3B1K - chains G and H of the 8 polymer chains in the assembly; structure by X-ray diffraction, 3.30 A resolution.

# Chain G (and H)
Protein: Glyceraldehyde 3-phosphate dehydrogenase (NADP+)
Organism: Synechococcus elongatus
Notes: EC 1.2.1.13; chain H of this document is another copy of the same molecule, construct and numbering; everything in this record applies to it too
UniProt: Q9R6W2 (Q9R6W2_SYNE7); residues 1-339 here = UniProt positions 1-339
Amino-acid sequence (339 residues; numbered 1 to 339; the number before each row is that of its first residue):
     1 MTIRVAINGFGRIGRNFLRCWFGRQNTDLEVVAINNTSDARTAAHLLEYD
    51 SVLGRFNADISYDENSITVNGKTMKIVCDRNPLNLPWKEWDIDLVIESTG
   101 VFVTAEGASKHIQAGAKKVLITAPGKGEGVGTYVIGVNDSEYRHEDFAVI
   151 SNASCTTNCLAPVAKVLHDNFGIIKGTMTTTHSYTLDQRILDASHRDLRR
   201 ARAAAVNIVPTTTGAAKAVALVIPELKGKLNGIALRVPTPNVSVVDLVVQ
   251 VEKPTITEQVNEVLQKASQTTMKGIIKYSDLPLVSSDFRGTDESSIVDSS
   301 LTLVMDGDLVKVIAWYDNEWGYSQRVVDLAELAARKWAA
Not modelled in the structure: 339
Ligand contacts:
  - NAD (nicotinamide-adenine-dinucleotide), molecule 1: Asn8, Gly9, Phe10, Gly11, Arg12, Ile13, Asn35, Asn36, Thr37, Asp79, Arg80, Ser98, Thr99, Gly100, Val101, Phe102, Thr122, Ala123, Ser154, Cys155, His182, Leu186, Asn318, Glu319, Tyr322
  - NAD, molecule 2: Asp192, Ala193, Ser194

# How chain G and chain H interact
Contacting residue pairs - 18 pairs, chain G then chain H:
  His45(G) - Pro282(H)  hydrogen bond (side chain-backbone)
  His45(G) - Leu283(H)
  Tyr49(G) - Leu281(H)
  Tyr49(G) - Leu283(H)  hydrophobic
  Asp50(G) - Arg289(H)  hydrogen bond (backbone-side chain)
  Ser51(G) - Ser286(H)
  Ser51(G) - Arg289(H)  hydrogen bond (backbone-side chain)
  Val52(G) - Arg289(H)
  Gly54(G) - Arg289(H)
  Leu281(G) - Tyr49(H)
  Pro282(G) - His45(H)
  Leu283(G) - Tyr49(H)  hydrophobic
  Ser286(G) - Ser51(H)  hydrogen bond
  Asp287(G) - Tyr49(H)
  Arg289(G) - Asp50(H)
  Arg289(G) - Ser51(H)  hydrogen bond (side chain-backbone)
  Arg289(G) - Val52(H)
  Arg289(G) - Arg289(H)
Interface residues without a listed pair, chain H (12 interface residues in all): Leu53, Asp287

# In short
Chain G and chain H each contribute 12 residues to their interface, with 5 hydrogen bonds. Polar pairs include
His45(G)-Pro282(H), Asp50(G)-Arg289(H) and Ser51(G)-Arg289(H). Bound to chain G: NAD.
Both chains are Glyceraldehyde 3-phosphate dehydrogenase (NADP+) (Synechococcus elongatus). Entry 3B1K
(Crystal structure of Glyceraldehyde-3-Phosphate Dehydrogenase complexed with CP12 in the absence of copper
from Synechococcus elongatus) was determined by X-ray diffraction (same publication as 3B1J and 3B20).
